Entry 8YDY (electron microscopy, 8.00 A resolution (low resolution: residue-level contacts below are approximate; hydrogen-bond / salt-bridge calls are withheld)); this record covers chains A and C of the 6 polymer chains in the assembly.

[Chain A (and C)]
Name: Spike glycoprotein
Source organism: Severe acute respiratory syndrome coronavirus 2
Notes: chain C of this document is another copy of the same molecule, construct and numbering; everything in this record applies to it too
UniProt: P0DTC2 (SPIKE_SARS2); residue numbers follow UniProt; this construct covers 13-1208
Chain sequence (1307 residues; each row starts with the number of its first residue; numbers below 1 keep their minus sign (Met-18 is residue -18)):
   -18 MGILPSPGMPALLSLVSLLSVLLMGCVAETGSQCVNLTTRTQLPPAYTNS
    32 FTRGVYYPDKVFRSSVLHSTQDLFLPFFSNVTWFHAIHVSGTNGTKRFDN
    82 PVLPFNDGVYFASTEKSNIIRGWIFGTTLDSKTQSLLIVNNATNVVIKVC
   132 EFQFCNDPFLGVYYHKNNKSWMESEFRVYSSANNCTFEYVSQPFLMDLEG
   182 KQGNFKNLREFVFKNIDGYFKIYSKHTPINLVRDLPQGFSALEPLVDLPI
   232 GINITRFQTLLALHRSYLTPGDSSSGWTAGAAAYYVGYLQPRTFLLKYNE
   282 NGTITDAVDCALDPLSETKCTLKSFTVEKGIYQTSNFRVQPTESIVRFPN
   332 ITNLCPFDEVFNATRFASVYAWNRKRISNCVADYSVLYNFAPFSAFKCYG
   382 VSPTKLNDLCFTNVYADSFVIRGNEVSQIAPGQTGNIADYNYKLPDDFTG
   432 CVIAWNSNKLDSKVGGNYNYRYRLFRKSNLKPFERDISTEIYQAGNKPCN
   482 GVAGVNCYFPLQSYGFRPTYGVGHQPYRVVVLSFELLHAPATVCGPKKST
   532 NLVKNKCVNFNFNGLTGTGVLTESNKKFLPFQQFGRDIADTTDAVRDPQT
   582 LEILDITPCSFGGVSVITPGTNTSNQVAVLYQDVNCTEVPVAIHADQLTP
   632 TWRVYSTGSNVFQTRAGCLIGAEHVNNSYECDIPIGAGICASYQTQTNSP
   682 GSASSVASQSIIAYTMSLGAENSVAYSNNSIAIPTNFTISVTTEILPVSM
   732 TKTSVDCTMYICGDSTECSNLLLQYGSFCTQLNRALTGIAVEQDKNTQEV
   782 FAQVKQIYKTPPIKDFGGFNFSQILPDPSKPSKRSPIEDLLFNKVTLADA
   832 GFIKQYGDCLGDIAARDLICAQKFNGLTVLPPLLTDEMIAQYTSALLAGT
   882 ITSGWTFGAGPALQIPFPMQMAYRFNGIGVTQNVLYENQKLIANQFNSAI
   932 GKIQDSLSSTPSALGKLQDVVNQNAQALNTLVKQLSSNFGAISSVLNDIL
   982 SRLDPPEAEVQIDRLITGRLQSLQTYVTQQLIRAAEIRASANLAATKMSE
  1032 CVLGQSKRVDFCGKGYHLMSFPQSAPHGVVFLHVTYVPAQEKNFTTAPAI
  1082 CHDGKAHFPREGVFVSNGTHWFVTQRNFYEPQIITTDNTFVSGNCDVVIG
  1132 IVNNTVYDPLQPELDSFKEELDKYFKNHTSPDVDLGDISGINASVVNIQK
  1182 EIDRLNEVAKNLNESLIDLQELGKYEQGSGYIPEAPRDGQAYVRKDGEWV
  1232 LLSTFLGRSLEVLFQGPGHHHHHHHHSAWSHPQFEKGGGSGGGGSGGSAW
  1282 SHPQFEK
Disordered / not traced: -18 to 26, 67-79, 146-151, 174-185, 248-256, 332-334, 518-521, 527-529, 621-640, 673-690, 829-852, 1147-1288 (chain C: -18 to 26, 67-79, 146-151, 174-185, 248-256, 332-334, 518-521, 527-529, 621-639, 673-690, 829-852, 1147-1288)
Disulfide bonds: Cys131-Cys166, Cys291-Cys301, Cys336-Cys361, Cys379-Cys432, Cys391-Cys525, Cys480-Cys488, Cys538-Cys590, Cys617-Cys649, Cys662-Cys671, Cys738-Cys760, Cys743-Cys749, Cys1032-Cys1043, Cys1082-Cys1126
Differences from the reference sequence: initiating methionine (-18); expression tag (-17 to 12, 1209-1288); variant Asp339 (Gly in P0DTC2), Phe371 (Ser in P0DTC2), Pro373 (Ser in P0DTC2), Ala376 (Thr in P0DTC2), Asn405 (Asp in P0DTC2), Ser408 (Arg in P0DTC2), Asn417 (Lys in P0DTC2), Lys440 (Asn in P0DTC2), Arg452 (Leu in P0DTC2), Asn477 (Ser in P0DTC2), Lys478 (Thr in P0DTC2), Ala484 (Glu in P0DTC2), Val486 (Phe in P0DTC2), Arg498 (Gln in P0DTC2), Tyr501 (Asn in P0DTC2), His505 (Tyr in P0DTC2); conflict Gly682 (Arg in P0DTC2), Ser683 (Arg in P0DTC2), Ser685 (Arg in P0DTC2); engineered mutation Pro817 (Phe in P0DTC2), Pro892 (Ala in P0DTC2), Pro899 (Ala in P0DTC2), Pro942 (Ala in P0DTC2), Pro986 (Lys in P0DTC2), Pro987 (Val in P0DTC2)
Swiss-Prot annotation at these positions:
  - region: Asn280 to Cys301 (Putative superantigen), Asn448 to Tyr451, Tyr453 to Phe456 (Immunodominant HLA epitope recognized by the CD8+), Pro681, Ala684 (Putative superantigen), Ser816 to Tyr837 (Fusion peptide 1), Lys835 to Phe855 (Fusion peptide 2), Asp1163 to Glu1202 (Heptad repeat 2)
  - site: Arg815, Ser816 (Cleavage)
  - glycosylation: Asn17 (N-linked (GlcNAc...) (complex) asparagine), Asn61 (N-linked (GlcNAc...) (hybrid) asparagine), Asn74 (N-linked (GlcNAc...) (complex) asparagine), Asn122 (N-linked (GlcNAc...) (hybrid) asparagine), Asn149 (N-linked (GlcNAc...) (complex) asparagine), Asn165 (N-linked (GlcNAc...) (complex) asparagine), Asn234 (N-linked (GlcNAc...) (high mannose) asparagine), Asn282 (N-linked (GlcNAc...) (complex) asparagine), Thr323 (O-linked (GalNAc) threonine), Ser325 (O-linked (HexNAc...) serine), Asn331 (N-linked (GlcNAc...) (complex) asparagine), Asn343 (N-linked (GlcNAc...) (complex) asparagine), Asn603 (N-linked (GlcNAc...) (hybrid) asparagine), Asn616 (N-linked (GlcNAc...) (complex) asparagine), Asn657 (N-linked (GlcNAc...) (complex) asparagine), Thr676 (O-linked (GlcNAc...) threonine), Thr678 (O-linked (GlcNAc...) threonine), Asn709 (N-linked (GlcNAc...) (high mannose) asparagine), Asn717 (N-linked (GlcNAc...) (hybrid) asparagine), Asn801 (N-linked (GlcNAc...) (hybrid) asparagine) and 6 more in UniProt
  - natural variant: Ser13 (S13I: In strain: Epsilon/B.1.427/B.1.429), Leu18 (L18F: In strain: Beta/B.1.351, Gamma/P.1 and 1 more), Thr19 (T19I: In strain: Omicron/BQ.1.1, Omicron/XBB.1.5 and 1 more; T19R: In strain: Delta/B.1.617.2, Omicron/BA.2 and 4 more), Thr20 (T20N: In strain: Gamma/P.1), Leu24 to Ala27 (sequence variant, change not given here; In strain: Omicron/BA.2, Omicron/BA.2.12.1 and 6 more), Pro26 (P26S: In strain: Gamma/P.1), Gln52 (Q52H: In strain: Omicron/EG.5.1), Ala67 (A67V: In strain: Eta/B.1.525, Omicron/BA.1), His69 to Val70 (deletion: In strain: Alpha/B.1.1.7, Eta/B.1.525 and 5 more), Gly75 (G75V: In strain: Lambda/C.37), Thr76 (T76I: In strain: Lambda/C.37), Asp80 (D80A: In strain: Beta/B.1.351), 81 further natural variant entries in UniProt
  - mutagenesis: His69 to Val70 (Increased incorporation of cleaved spike into virions), Asn121 (N121Q: Partial loss of biliverdin affinity), Arg190 (R190K: Partial loss of biliverdin affinity), Asn234 (N234Q: Increased resistance to neutralizing antibodies), Asn331 (N331Q: Reduced viral infectivity), Asn343 (N343Q: Reduced viral infectivity), Tyr453 (Y453F: Decreased HLA binding to NF9 epitope. Increased binding affinity to human ACE2), Ala475 (A475V: Increased resistance to neutralizing antibodies), Val483 (V483A: Increased resistance to neutralizing antibodies), Phe490 (F490L: Increased resistance to neutralizing antibodies and human covalescent sera neutralization), Gln493 (Q493N: Reduced host ACE2-binding affinity in vitro; Q493Y: Reduced host ACE2-binding affinity in vitro), His519 (H519P: Increased resistance to human covalescent sera neutralization), 9 further mutagenesis entries in UniProt
Reported in the primary citation:
  - mutagenesis - Y489F, G502A: abolished binding to ACE2
  - mutagenesis - N460K: unchanged binding to CeSPIACE
  - mutagenesis - D420F, D420K: decreased binding to CeSPIACE

[Chain A / chain C interface]
Contacting residue pairs (154; chain A residue first):
  Asn317(A) - Asp737(C)
  Asn317(A) - Met740(C)
  Thr549(A) - Asp745(C)
  Lys557(A) - Phe43(C)
  Lys558(A) - Phe43(C)
  Lys558(A) - Asn282(C)
  Phe559(A) - Phe43(C)
  Leu560(A) - Tyr38(C)
  Leu560(A) - Asn282(C)
  Leu560(A) - Gly283(C)
  Leu560(A) - Thr284(C)
  Phe562(A) - Tyr38(C)
  Phe562(A) - Asp40(C)
  Phe562(A) - Lys41(C)
  Phe562(A) - Glu224(C)
  Phe562(A) - Pro225(C)
  Gln563(A) - Lys41(C)
  Gln563(A) - Val42(C)
  Gln563(A) - Phe43(C)
  Gln563(A) - Gly283(C)
  Gln564(A) - Lys41(C)
  Phe565(A) - Lys41(C)
  Phe565(A) - Val42(C)
  Phe565(A) - Phe43(C)
  Gly566(A) - Phe43(C)
  Arg567(A) - Val42(C)
  Arg567(A) - Phe43(C)
  Arg567(A) - Arg44(C)
  Ile569(A) - Val47(C)
  Ala570(A) - Asn960(C)
  Ala570(A) - Val963(C)
  Ala570(A) - Lys964(C)
  Asp571(A) - Ser967(C)
  Pro589(A) - Phe855(C)
  Phe592(A) - Met740(C)
  Phe592(A) - Lys854(C)
  Phe592(A) - Gly857(C)
  Phe592(A) - Leu858(C)
  Asp614(A) - Thr859(C)
  Ala647(A) - Pro862(C)
  Ala668(A) - Pro862(C)
  Ala668(A) - Pro863(C)
  Ala668(A) - Leu864(C)
  Ala668(A) - Thr866(C)
  Gly669(A) - Pro863(C)
  Gly669(A) - Leu864(C)
  Gly669(A) - Thr866(C)
  Met697(A) - Leu864(C)
  Met697(A) - Leu865(C)
  Leu699(A) - Leu865(C)
  Leu699(A) - Met869(C)
  Leu699(A) - Tyr873(C)
  Gly700(A) - Lys786(C)
  Gly700(A) - Ile788(C)
  Ala701(A) - Lys786(C)
  Ala701(A) - Gln787(C)
  Ala701(A) - Ile788(C)
  Glu702(A) - Ile788(C)
  Glu702(A) - Tyr789(C)
  Glu702(A) - Lys790(C)
  Asn703(A) - Gln787(C)
  Asn703(A) - Ile788(C)
  Asn703(A) - Tyr789(C)
  Asn703(A) - Lys790(C)
  Ser704(A) - Lys790(C)
  Val705(A) - Tyr789(C)
  Val705(A) - Thr883(C)
  Val705(A) - Ser884(C)
  Val705(A) - Ala893(C)
  Val705(A) - Gln895(C)
  Ala706(A) - Gln895(C)
  Tyr707(A) - Pro792(C)
  Tyr707(A) - Asp796(C)
  Tyr707(A) - Phe797(C)
  Tyr707(A) - Thr883(C)
  Tyr707(A) - Ile896(C)
  Tyr707(A) - Pro897(C)
  Tyr707(A) - Phe898(C)
  Tyr707(A) - Pro899(C)
  Ser708(A) - Pro897(C)
  Asn709(A) - Pro897(C)
  Ser711(A) - Gln895(C)
  Ser711(A) - Pro897(C)
  Ile712(A) - Gln895(C)
  Ile712(A) - Ile896(C)
  Ala713(A) - Leu894(C)
  Ala713(A) - Gln895(C)
  Pro715(A) - Leu894(C)
  Gln957(A) - Arg765(C)
  Thr961(A) - Ser758(C)
  Thr961(A) - Gln762(C)
  Thr961(A) - Arg765(C)
  Gln965(A) - Tyr756(C)
  Gln965(A) - Gly757(C)
  Gln965(A) - Ser758(C)
  Gln965(A) - Phe759(C)
  Ser968(A) - Gln755(C)
  Ser968(A) - Tyr756(C)
  Ser968(A) - Gly757(C)
  Asn969(A) - Gln755(C)
  Phe970(A) - Gln755(C)
  Phe970(A) - Tyr756(C)
  Phe970(A) - Phe759(C)
  Gly971(A) - Gln755(C)
  Gly971(A) - Asp994(C)
  Arg995(A) - Tyr756(C)
  Arg995(A) - Asp994(C)
  Gln1002(A) - Phe759(C)
  Gln1002(A) - Gln1005(C)
  Ser1003(A) - Phe759(C)
  Thr1006(A) - Gln762(C)
  Thr1006(A) - Gln1005(C)
  Thr1009(A) - Thr1009(C)
  Gln1010(A) - Leu1012(C)
  Arg1039(A) - Thr1027(C)
  Arg1039(A) - Glu1031(C)
  Arg1039(A) - Arg1039(C)
  Val1040(A) - Ser1030(C)
  Val1040(A) - Glu1031(C)
  Lys1045(A) - Lys786(C)
  Lys1045(A) - Gly889(C)
  Lys1045(A) - Ala890(C)
  Lys1045(A) - Gly891(C)
  Gly1046(A) - Ala890(C)
  Tyr1047(A) - Thr887(C)
  Tyr1047(A) - Ala890(C)
  Pro1069(A) - Pro892(C)
  Glu1072(A) - Pro892(C)
  Glu1072(A) - Leu894(C)
  Asn1074(A) - Gln895(C)
  Thr1077(A) - Met900(C)
  Pro1079(A) - Met900(C)
  Pro1079(A) - Tyr917(C)
  Phe1089(A) - Asn914(C)
  Phe1089(A) - Tyr917(C)
  Pro1090(A) - Gln913(C)
  Arg1107(A) - Ile896(C)
  Arg1107(A) - Tyr904(C)
  Phe1121(A) - Asn914(C)
  Ser1123(A) - Asn914(C)
  Ser1123(A) - Glu918(C)
  Ser1123(A) - Glu1111(C)
  Gly1124(A) - Glu918(C)
  Val1128(A) - Tyr917(C)
  Val1128(A) - Glu918(C)
  Val1129(A) - Tyr917(C)
  Val1129(A) - Glu918(C)
  Ile1130(A) - Tyr917(C)
  Ile1130(A) - Gln920(C)
  Leu1141(A) - Leu1141(C)
  Leu1141(A) - Glu1144(C)
  Gln1142(A) - Glu1144(C)
  Leu1145(A) - Glu1144(C)
  Leu1145(A) - Leu1145(C)
Other interface residues (no listed pair), chain A (88 interface residues in all): Gln613, Arg646, Pro665, Gly667, Cys671, Thr696, Asn710, Gly999, Ile1013, Asp1041, Val1068, Ala1078, Arg1091, Gly1093, Val1094, Asn1125
Other interface residues (no listed pair), chain C (92 interface residues in all): Ala766, Asn856, Val860, Leu861, Gln872, Ile882, Trp886, Phe888, Thr912, Lys921, Leu1034, Gly1035, Asp1118

[Overview]
The interface between chain A and chain C involves 88 residues on one side and 92 on the other. Curated
annotation (UniProt) lists 21 mutagenesis sites on chain A. The paper reports that Y489F and G502A of chain A
abolish binding to ACE2; D420F and D420K of chain A reduce binding to CeSPIACE.
Chain A and chain C are both Spike glycoprotein (Severe acute respiratory syndrome coronavirus 2); the
structure, Cryo-EM structure of SARS-CoV-2 spike ectodomain (HexaPro, Omicron BA.5 variant) in complex with
CeSPIACE, class 1, was determined by electron microscopy together with 8YDP, 8YDQ, 8YDR, 8YDS, 8YDT, 8YDU and
4 further entries from the same study.
